PDB entry 8J8P | X-ray diffraction, 2.70 A resolution | chains P and R of the 4 polymer chains in the assembly

[Chain P]
Molecule: PAF1-like protein
Source organism: Saccharomyces eubayanus
UniProtKB: A0A0L8RM45 (A0A0L8RM45_SACEU); numbering as in UniProt (aligned over 1-110)
Sequence (111 residues; numbered 0 to 110; the number before each row is that of its first residue; numbering starts at 0):
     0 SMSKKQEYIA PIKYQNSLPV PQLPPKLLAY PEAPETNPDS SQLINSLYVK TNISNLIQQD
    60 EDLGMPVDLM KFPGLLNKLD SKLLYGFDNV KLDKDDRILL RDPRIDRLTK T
Disordered / not traced: 0-15, 107-110
Differences from the reference sequence: expression tag (0)

[Chain R]
Molecule: RTF1-like protein
Source organism: Saccharomyces eubayanus
UniProtKB: A0A0L8RIY1 (A0A0L8RIY1_SACEU); residues 494-570 here = UniProt positions 494-570
Sequence (77 residues; numbered 494 to 570; the number before each row is that of its first residue):
   494 SKSDPFSRLK TRTKVYYQEI QKEENAKAKE MAQQEKLQED RETKERREKE LLLAQFRRLG
   554 GLERMIGELD IKFDFKF
Disordered / not traced: 494-501

[Chain P / chain R interface]
Contacting residue pairs (27):
  Glu34(P) - Leu552(R)
  Gln41(P) - Leu552(R)
  Gln41(P) - Gly553(R)  hydrogen bond (side chain-backbone)
  Gln41(P) - Glu556(R)  hydrogen bond
  Asn44(P) - Glu556(R)
  Val48(P) - Leu555(R)  hydrophobic
  Asn88(P) - Arg505(R)
  Val89(P) - Arg505(R)  hydrogen bond (backbone-side chain)
  Val89(P) - Tyr509(R)
  Lys90(P) - Tyr509(R)
  Leu91(P) - Tyr509(R)  hydrogen bond (backbone-side chain)
  Arg96(P) - Tyr509(R)
  Arg96(P) - Ile513(R)
  Arg96(P) - Glu517(R)
  Ile97(P) - Glu517(R)
  Leu99(P) - Tyr510(R)  hydrophobic
  Leu99(P) - Ile513(R)  hydrophobic
  Leu99(P) - Gln514(R)  hydrogen bond (backbone-side chain)
  Arg100(P) - Glu517(R)
  Arg100(P) - Asn518(R)
  Arg100(P) - Ala521(R)
  Asp101(P) - Gln514(R)  hydrogen bond
  Asp101(P) - Asn518(R)  hydrogen bond (backbone-side chain)
  Ile104(P) - Asn518(R)
  Ile104(P) - Ala521(R)  hydrophobic
  Ile104(P) - Lys522(R)
  Asp105(P) - Ala525(R)
Other interface residues (no listed pair), chain P (19 interface residues in all): Thr35, Leu42, Ser45, Tyr47
Other interface residues (no listed pair), chain R (15 interface residues in all): Phe549
The authors on this interface:
  - residue pairs: Arg505(R)-Val89(P) (hydrogen bond), Tyr509(R)-Leu91(P) (hydrogen bond), Gln514(R)-Asp101(P) (hydrogen bond), Leu552(R)-Gln41(P), Glu556(R)-Gln41(P) (hydrogen bond)

[In short]
Chain P and chain R form an interface of 19 and 15 residues respectively, with 7 hydrogen bonds. Among the
polar pairs are Gln41(P)-Gly553(R), Gln41(P)-Glu556(R) and Val89(P)-Arg505(R). The paper describes hydrogen
bonds between Arg505(R) and Val89(P), Tyr509(R) and Leu91(P) and Gln514(R) and Asp101(P) among others; a
contact between Leu552(R) and Gln41(P).
Here chain P is PAF1-like protein and chain R is RTF1-like protein, both from Saccharomyces eubayanus. Entry
8J8P (Structure of the four-component Paf1 complex from Saccharomyces eubayanus) was determined by X-ray
diffraction (same publication as 8J8Q).
